3QFX - chain A; structure by X-ray diffraction, 2.20 A resolution.

== Chain A ==
Molecule: Bifunctional dihydrofolate reductase-thymidylate synthase
Source organism: Trypanosoma brucei rhodesiense
Notes: EC 1.5.1.3; fragment: DHFR domain
Sequence (241 residues; numbered 1 to 241; the number before each row is that of its first residue):
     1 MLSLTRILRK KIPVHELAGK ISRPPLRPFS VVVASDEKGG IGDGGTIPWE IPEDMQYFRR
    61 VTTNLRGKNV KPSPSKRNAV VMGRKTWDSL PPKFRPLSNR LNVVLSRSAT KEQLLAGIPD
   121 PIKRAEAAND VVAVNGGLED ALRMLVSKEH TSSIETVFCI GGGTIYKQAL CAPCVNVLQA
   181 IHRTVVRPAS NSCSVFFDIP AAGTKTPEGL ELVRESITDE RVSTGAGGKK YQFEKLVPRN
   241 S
Disordered / not traced: 1-22
Residues lining bound ligands:
  - pyrimethamine (CP6; 5-(4-chloro-phenyl)-6-ethyl-pyrimidine-2,4-diamine): Val32, Val33, Ala34, Ile47, Asp54, Met55, Phe58, Thr86, Ser89, Leu90, Ile160, Tyr166, Thr184
  - NADPH (NDP; NADPH dihydro-nicotinamide-adenine-dinucleotide phosphate): Val33, Ala34, Ile41, Gly42, Asp43, Gly44, Gly45, Thr46, Ile47, Trp49, Gly83, Arg84, Lys85, Thr86, Ser89, Leu105, Ser106, Arg107, Ser108, Gly136, Gly137, Ile160, Gly161, Gly162, Gly163, Thr164, Ile165, Tyr166, Gln168, Val195

== Overview ==
Ligands of chain A: NADPH and pyrimethamine.
Chain A is Bifunctional dihydrofolate reductase-thymidylate synthase (Trypanosoma brucei rhodesiense); the
structure, Trypanosoma brucei dihydrofolate reductase pyrimethamine complex, was determined by X-ray
diffraction together with 3QG2, 3QGT and 3RG9 from the same study.
